4QW6 - chains Z and a of the 28 polymer chains in the assembly; structure by X-ray diffraction, 2.90 A resolution.

# Chain Z
Name: Proteasome subunit beta type-6
From: Saccharomyces cerevisiae
Notes: EC 3.4.25.1
UniProt: P23724 (PSB6_YEAST); residues 1-222 here correspond to UniProt positions 20-241 (UniProt number = residue number + 19)
Amino-acid sequence (222 residues; row label = number of the first residue in the row):
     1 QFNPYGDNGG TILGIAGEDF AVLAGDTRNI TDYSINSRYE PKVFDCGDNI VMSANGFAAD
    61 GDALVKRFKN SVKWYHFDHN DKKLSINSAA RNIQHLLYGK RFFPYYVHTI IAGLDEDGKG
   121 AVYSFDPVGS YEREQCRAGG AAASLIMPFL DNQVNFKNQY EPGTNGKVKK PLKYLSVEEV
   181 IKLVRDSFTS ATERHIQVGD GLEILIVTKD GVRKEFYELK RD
Residues lining bound ligands: CARFILZOMIB, bound form (3BV; N-{(2S)-2-[(morpholin-4-ylacetyl)amino]-4-phenylbutanoyl}-L-leucyl-N-[(2R,3S,4S)-1,3-dihydroxy-2,6-dimethylheptan-4-yl]-L-phenylalaninamide): Arg101, Pro104, His108, Asp126, Pro127, Val128, Ser130

# Chain a
Name: Proteasome subunit beta type-7
From: Saccharomyces cerevisiae
Notes: EC 3.4.25.1
UniProt: P30657 (PSB7_YEAST); residues -12 to 233 here correspond to UniProt positions 21-266 (UniProt number = residue number + 33)
Amino-acid sequence (246 residues; each row starts with the number of its first residue; numbers below 1 keep their minus sign (Thr-12 is residue -12)):
   -12 TQIANAGASP MVNTQQPIVT GTSVISMKYD NGVIIAADNL GSYGSLLRFN GVERLIPVGD
    48 NTVVGISGDI SDMQHIERLL KDLVTENAYD NPLADAEEAL EPSYIFEYLA TVMYQRRSKM
   108 NPLWNAIIVA GVQSNGDQFL RYVNLLGVTY SSPTLATGFG AHMANPLLRK VVDRESDIPK
   168 TTVQVAEEAI VNAMRVLYYR DARSSRNFSL AIIDKNTGLT FKKNLQVENM KWDFAKDIKG
   228 YGTQKI
Unresolved in the structure: -12 to 0

# Interface between chain Z and chain a
Residue-residue contacts (41; chain Z residue first):
  Gln1(Z) - Thr1(a)  hydrogen bond
  Phe2(Z) - Arg104(a)
  Phe2(Z) - Met107(a)
  Phe2(Z) - Pro109(a)  hydrophobic
  Phe2(Z) - Trp111(a)  hydrophobic
  Phe2(Z) - Leu132(a)  hydrophobic
  Phe2(Z) - Leu133(a)  hydrophobic
  Asn3(Z) - Leu133(a)
  Pro4(Z) - Arg104(a)  hydrogen bond (backbone-side chain)
  Pro4(Z) - Met107(a)  hydrophobic
  Pro4(Z) - Leu133(a)
  Tyr5(Z) - Arg104(a)
  Asn8(Z) - Val135(a)
  Asn29(Z) - Tyr137(a)
  Ser34(Z) - His149(a)  hydrogen bond
  Ile35(Z) - Arg156(a)  hydrogen bond (backbone-side chain)
  Asn36(Z) - Tyr137(a)  hydrogen bond
  Asn36(Z) - Ser139(a)
  Asn36(Z) - Arg156(a)
  Ser37(Z) - Ser138(a)  hydrogen bond (side chain-backbone)
  Glu40(Z) - Arg128(a)  salt bridge
  Glu40(Z) - Tyr137(a)
  Glu40(Z) - Ser138(a)  hydrogen bond (side chain-backbone)
  Phe57(Z) - Arg104(a)
  Phe57(Z) - Leu133(a)
  Phe57(Z) - Val135(a)  hydrophobic
  Ala59(Z) - Tyr101(a)
  Ala59(Z) - Leu133(a)
  Ala59(Z) - Gly134(a)
  Ala59(Z) - Val135(a)
  Asp60(Z) - Tyr101(a)  hydrogen bond
  Asp60(Z) - Arg104(a)  salt bridge
  Asp62(Z) - Thr136(a)  hydrogen bond
  Ala63(Z) - Tyr101(a)
  Lys66(Z) - Glu94(a)  salt bridge
  Phe103(Z) - Arg104(a)
  Phe103(Z) - Ser105(a)
  Tyr105(Z) - Tyr101(a)
  Glu218(Z) - Arg161(a)  salt bridge
  Arg221(Z) - Asp160(a)  salt bridge
  Arg221(Z) - Arg161(a)
Other interface residues (no listed pair), chain Z (24 interface residues in all): Arg38, Tyr39
Other interface residues (no listed pair), chain a (22 interface residues in all): Leu142

# Overview
The interface between chain Z and chain a involves 24 residues on one side and 22 on the other, with 9
hydrogen bonds and 5 salt bridges. Among the polar pairs are Glu40(Z)-Arg128(a), Asp60(Z)-Arg104(a) and
Lys66(Z)-Glu94(a). Bound to chain Z: CARFILZOMIB, bound form.
Chain Z is Proteasome subunit beta type-6 and chain a is Proteasome subunit beta type-7, both from
Saccharomyces cerevisiae; the structure, yCP beta5-M45V mutant in complex with carfilzomib, was determined by
X-ray diffraction (same publication as 4QUX, 4QUY, 4QV0, 4QV1, 4QV3, 4QV4 and 42 further entries).
